PDB entry 5UEM | X-ray diffraction, 2.70 A resolution | chains H and L of the 3 polymer chains in the assembly

Chain H:
Molecule: 354NC37 Fab Heavy Chain
Source organism: Homo sapiens
Notes: antibody fragment or engineered binder
Amino-acid sequence (230 residues; numbered 1 to 214 plus 16 insertion-coded residues; the number before each row is that of its first residue; a row labelled like 52A-52B holds insertion residues (52A, then the next letters in order)):
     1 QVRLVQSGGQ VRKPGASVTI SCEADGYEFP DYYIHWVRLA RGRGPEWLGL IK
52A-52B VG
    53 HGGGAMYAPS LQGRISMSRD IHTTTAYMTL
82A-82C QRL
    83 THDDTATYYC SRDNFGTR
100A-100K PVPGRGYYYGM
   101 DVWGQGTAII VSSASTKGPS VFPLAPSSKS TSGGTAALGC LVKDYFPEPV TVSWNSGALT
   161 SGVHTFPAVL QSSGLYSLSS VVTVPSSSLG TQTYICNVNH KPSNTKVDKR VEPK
Cystine bridges: Cys22-Cys92, Cys140-Cys196

Chain L:
Molecule: 354NC37 Fab Light Chain
Source organism: Homo sapiens
Notes: antibody fragment or engineered binder
Amino-acid sequence (213 residues; row label = number of the first residue in the row):
     1 EIVLTQSPGI LSLAPGERAS LSCRASY
   27A G
    28 LDTSHLAWFQ HKPGRPPRLL IYGTSSRPPG VPDRFRGSGS GTDFTLTITK LEPEDFAVYY
    88 CQNSGGGT
   95A P
    96 LIFGPGTKVD IKRTVAAPSV FIFPPSDEQL KSGTASVVCL LNNFYPREAK VQWKVDNALQ
   156 SGNSQESVTE QDSKDSTYSL SSTLTLSKAD YEKHKVYACE VTHQGLSSPV TKSFNR
Cystine bridges: Cys23-Cys88, Cys134-Cys194

Interface between chain H and chain L:
Contacting residue pairs - 65 pairs, chain H then chain L:
  His35(H) - Leu96(L)
  Val37(H) - Phe98(L)  hydrophobic
  Leu39(H) - His38(L)
  Gly44(H) - Tyr87(L)
  Pro45(H) - Tyr87(L)
  Pro45(H) - Phe98(L)
  Trp47(H) - Thr95(L)
  Trp47(H) - Pro95A(L)  hydrophobic
  Trp47(H) - Leu96(L)
  Met58(H) - Thr95(L)
  Pro61(H) - Pro95A(L)
  Tyr91(H) - Arg42(L)
  Tyr91(H) - Pro43(L)  hydrophobic
  Phe97(H) - Ser91(L)
  Phe97(H) - Leu96(L)  hydrophobic
  Arg100E(H) - Tyr49(L)  hydrogen bond
  Arg100E(H) - Pro55(L)
  Arg100E(H) - Pro56(L)
  Tyr100H(H) - Tyr49(L)  hydrophobic
  Tyr100I(H) - Ser31(L)
  Tyr100I(H) - His32(L)
  Tyr100I(H) - Tyr49(L)
  Tyr100I(H) - Ser91(L)
  Tyr100I(H) - Gly92(L)
  Met100K(H) - Phe36(L)
  Met100K(H) - Leu46(L)
  Met100K(H) - Gln89(L)
  Met100K(H) - Phe98(L)  hydrophobic
  Asp101(H) - Leu46(L)
  Trp103(H) - Phe36(L)  hydrophobic
  Trp103(H) - Pro43(L)  hydrophobic
  Trp103(H) - Pro44(L)  hydrogen bond (side chain-backbone)
  Gly104(H) - Pro43(L)
  Phe122(H) - Ser121(L)
  Phe122(H) - Glu123(L)
  Phe122(H) - Gln124(L)
  Pro123(H) - Ser121(L)
  Leu124(H) - Phe118(L)
  Leu124(H) - Val133(L)  hydrophobic
  Ala125(H) - Phe118(L)
  Lys129(H) - Phe116(L)
  Lys129(H) - Ile117(L)  hydrogen bond (backbone-backbone)
  Ser130(H) - Phe116(L)
  Ser130(H) - Phe118(L)
  Ser132(H) - Phe116(L)
  Ala137(H) - Phe116(L)  hydrophobic
  Ala137(H) - Phe118(L)
  Leu141(H) - Ser131(L)
  Lys143(H) - Gln124(L)
  Lys143(H) - Thr129(L)  hydrogen bond
  Lys143(H) - Ser131(L)
  His164(H) - Asn137(L)
  His164(H) - Asn138(L)
  His164(H) - Ser174(L)  hydrogen bond
  Phe166(H) - Leu135(L)  hydrophobic
  Phe166(H) - Ser162(L)
  Phe166(H) - Thr164(L)
  Phe166(H) - Ser174(L)
  Phe166(H) - Leu175(L)
  Phe166(H) - Ser176(L)
  Pro167(H) - Ser162(L)  hydrogen bond (backbone-side chain)
  Pro167(H) - Val163(L)
  Val169(H) - Gln160(L)
  Val181(H) - Leu135(L)  hydrophobic
  Thr183(H) - Asn137(L)
Also at the interface, not in a pair above, chain H (44 interface residues in all): Arg43, Glu46, Asp95, Gly100J, Pro126, Thr131, Leu138, Thr165, Leu170, Gln171, Ser179
Also at the interface, not in a pair above, chain L (41 interface residues in all): Gly50, Ser127, Asp167

Overview:
The interface between chain H and chain L involves 44 residues on one side and 41 on the other, with 6
hydrogen bonds. Polar pairs include Arg100E(H)-Tyr49(L), Trp103(H)-Pro44(L) and Lys143(H)-Thr129(L).
Here chain H is 354NC37 Fab Heavy Chain and chain L is 354NC37 Fab Light Chain, both from Homo sapiens. Entry
5UEM (Crystal structure of 354NC37 Fab in complex with HIV-1 clade AE strain 93TH057 gp120) was determined by
X-ray diffraction together with 5UD9 and 5UEL from the same study.
